1VQ5 - chains 0 and L of the 32 polymer chains in the assembly; structure by X-ray diffraction, 2.60 A resolution.

# Chain 0
Molecule: 23S ribosomal RNA
From: Haloarcula marismortui
Sequence (2922 nucleotides; row label = number of the first residue in the row):
     2 UUGGCUACUAUGCCAGCUGGUGGAUUGCUCGGCUCAGGCGCUGAUGAAGG
    52 ACGUGCCAAGCUGCGAUAAGCCAUGGGGAGCCGCACGGAGGCGAAGAACC
   102 AUGGAUUUCCGAAUGAGAAUCUCUCUAACAAUUGCUUCGCGCAAUGAGGA
   152 ACCCCGAGAACUGAAACAUCUCAGUAUCGGGAGGAACAGAAAACGCAAUG
   202 UGAUGUCGUUAGUAACCGCGAGUGAACGCGAUACAGCCCAAACCGAAGCC
   252 CUCACGGGCAAUGUGGUGUCAGGGCUACCUCUCAUCAGCCGACCGUCUCG
   302 ACGAAGUCUCUUGGAACAGAGCGUGAUACAGGGUGACAACCCCGUACUCG
   352 AGACCAGUACGACGUGCGGUAGUGCCAGAGUAGCGGGGGUUGGAUAUCCC
   402 UCGCGAAUAACGCAGGCAUCGACUGCGAAGGCUAAACACAACCUGAGACC
   452 GAUAGUGAACAAGUAGUGUGAACGAACGCUGCAAAGUACCCUCAGAAGGG
   502 AGGCGAAAUAGAGCAUGAAAUCAGUUGGCGAUCGAGCGACAGGGCAUACA
   552 AGGUCCCUCGACGAAUGACCGACGCGCGAGCGUCCAGUAAGACUCACGGG
   602 AAGCCGAUGUUCUGUCGUACGUUUUGAAAAACGAGCCAGGGAGUGUGUCU
   652 GCAUGGCAAGUCUAACCGGAGUAUCCGGGGAGGCACAGGGAAACCGACAU
   702 GGCCGCAGGGCUUUGCCCGAGGGCCGCCGUCUUCAAGGGCGGGGAGCCAU
   752 GUGGACACGACCCGAAUCCGGACGAUCUACGCAUGGACAAGAUGAAGCGU
   802 GCCGAAAGGCACGUGGAAGUCUGUUAGAGUUGGUGUCCUACAAUACCCUC
   852 UCGUGAUCUAUGUGUAGGGGUGAAAGGCCCAUCGAGUCCGGCAACAGCUG
   902 GUUCCAAUCGAAACAUGUCGAAGCAUGACCUCCGCCGAGGUAGUCUGUGA
   952 GGUAGAGCGACCGAUUGGUGUGUCCGCCUCCGAGAGGAGUCGGCACACCU
  1002 GUCAAACUCCAAACUUACAGACGCCGUUUGACGCGGGGAUUCCGGUGCGC
  1052 GGGGUAAGCCUGUGUACCAGGAGGGGAACAACCCAGAGAUAGGUUAAGGU
  1102 CCCCAAGUGUGGAUUAAGUGUAAUCCUCUGAAGGUGGUCUCGAGCCCUAG
  1152 ACAGCCGGGAGGUGAGCUUAGAAGCAGCUACCCUCUAAGAAAAGCGUAAC
  1202 AGCUUACCGGCCGAGGUUUGAGGCGCCCAAAAUGAUCGGGACUCAAAUCC
  1252 ACCACCGAGACCUGUCCGUACCACUCAUACUGGUAAUCGAGUAGAUUGGC
  1302 GCUCUAAUUGGAUGGAAGUAGGGGUGAAAACUCCUAUGGACCGAUUAGUG
  1352 ACGAAAAUCCUGGCCAUAGUAGCAGCGAUAGUCGGGUGAGAACCCCGACG
  1402 GCCUAAUGGAUAAGGGUUCCUCAGCACUGCUGAUCAGCUGAGGGUUAGCC
  1452 GGUCCUAAGUCAUACCGCAACUCGACUAUGACGAAAUGGGAAACGGGUUA
  1502 AUAUUCCCGUGCCACUAUGCAGUGAAAGUUGACGCCCUGGGGUCGAUCAC
  1552 GCUGGGCAUUCGCCCAGUCGAACCGUCCAACUCCGUGGAAGCCGUAAUGG
  1602 CAGGAAGCGGACGAACGGCGGCAUAGGGAAACGUGAUUCAACCUGGGGCC
  1652 CAUGAAAAGACGAGCAUAGUGUCCGUACCGAGAACCGACACAGGUGUCCA
  1702 UGGCGGCGAAAGCCAAGGCCUGUCGGGAGCAACCAACGUUAGGGAAUUCG
  1752 GCAAGUUAGUCCCGUACCUUCGGAAGAAGGGAUGCCUGCUCCGGAACGGA
  1802 GCAGGUCGCAGUGACUCGGAAGCUCGGACUGUCUAGUAACAACAUAGGUG
  1852 ACCGCAAAUCCGCAAGGACUCGUACGGUCACUGAAUCCUGCCCAGUGCAG
  1902 GUAUCUGAACACCUCGUACAAGAGGACGAAGGACCUGUCAACGGCGGGGG
  1952 UAACUAUGACCCUCUUAAGGUAGCGUAGUACCUUGCCGCAUCAGUAGCGG
  2002 CUUGCAUGAAUGGAUUAACCAGAGCUUCACUGUCCCAACGUUGGGCCCGG
  2052 UGAACUGUACAUUCCAGUGCGGAGUCUGGAGACACCCAGGGGGAAGCGAA
  2102 GACCCUAUGGAGCUUUACUGCAGGCUGUCGCUGAGACGUGGUCGCCGAUG
  2152 UGCAGCAUAGGUAGGAGACACUACACAGGUACCCGCGCUAGCGGGCCACC
  2202 GAGUCAACAGUGAAAUACUACCCGUCGGUGACUGCGACUCUCACUCCGGG
  2252 AGGAGGACACCGAUAGCCGGGCAGUUUGACUGGGGCGGUACGCGCUCGAA
  2302 AAGAUAUCGAGCGCGCCCUAUGGCUAUCUCAGCCGGGACAGAGACCCGGC
  2352 GAAGAGUGCAAGAGCAAAAGAUAGCUUGACAGUGUUCUUCCCAACGAGGA
  2402 ACGCUGACGCGAAAGCGUGGUCUAGCGAACCAAUUAGCCUGCUUGAUGCG
  2452 GGCAAUUGAUGACAGAAAAGCUACCCUAGGGAUAACAGAGUCGUCACUCG
  2502 CAAGAGCACAUAUCGACCGAGUGGCUUGCUACCUCGAUGUCGGUUCCCUC
  2552 CAUCCUGCCCGUGCAGAAGCGGGCAAGGGUGAGGUUGUUCGCCUAUUAAA
  2602 GGAGGUCGUGAGCUGGGUUUAGACCGUCGUGAGACAGGUCGGCUGCUAUC
  2652 UACUGGGUGUGUAAUGGUGUCUGACAAGAACGACCGUAUAGUACGAGAGG
  2702 AACUACGGUUGGUGGCCACUGGUGUACCGGUUGUUCGAGAGAGCACGUGC
  2752 CGGGUAGCCACGCCACACGGGGUAAGAGCUGAACGCAUCUAAGCUCGAAA
  2802 CCCACUUGGAAAAGAGACACCGCCGAGGUCCCGCGUACAAGACGCGGUCG
  2852 AUAGACUCGGGGUGUGCGCGUCGAGGUAACGAGACGUUAAGCCCACGAGC
  2902 ACUAACAGACCAAAGCCAUCAU
Unresolved in the structure: 2-9, 126-127, 715, 971-998, 1560, 1952-1963, 2137-2236, 2339-2343, 2665-2666, 2915-2923
Sequence notes: modified residue (628, 2587-2588, 2619, 2621)
Modified positions: 1MA (6-hydro-1-methyladenosine-5'-monophosphate) at position 628, OMU (o2'-methyluridine 5'-monophosphate) at position 2587, OMG (o2'-methylguanosine-5'-monophosphate) at position 2588, UR3 (3-methyluridine-5'-monophoshate) at position 2619, PSU (pseudouridine-5'-monophosphate) at position 2621
Ion coordination: Mg2+ site 1 near G28 (its only coordinating residue here); Na+ site 1: C40, G41, C443; Na+ site 2: G56, A59, G61; Na+ site 3: G66, U108; Mg2+ site 2 near U115 (its only coordinating residue here); Na+ site 4 near C130 (its only coordinating residue here); Na+ site 5: C141, G142; Mg2+ site 3: C162, U2276; K+ site 1 near U163 (its only coordinating residue here); Mg2+ site 4: A165, A167, C168; Na+ site 6: A165, A166, A167; Mg2+ site 5 near A166 (its only coordinating residue here); 60 more Na+ sites not listed; 82 more Mg2+ sites not listed; 2 more K+ sites not listed

# Chain L
Name: 50S ribosomal protein L15P
From: Haloarcula marismortui
UniProtKB: P12737 (RL15_HALMA); residues 0-164 here = UniProt positions 0-164
Amino-acid sequence (165 residues; row label = number of the first residue in the row; numbering starts at 0):
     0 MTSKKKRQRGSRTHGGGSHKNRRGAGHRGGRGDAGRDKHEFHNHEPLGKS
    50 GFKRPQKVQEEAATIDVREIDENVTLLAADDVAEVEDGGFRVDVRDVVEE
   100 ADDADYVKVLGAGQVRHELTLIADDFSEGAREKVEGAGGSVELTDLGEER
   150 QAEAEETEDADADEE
Unresolved in the structure: 0, 84-88, 151-164
Ion coordination: Na+ site 1: Gly-14 (shared with A1040(0), A1296(0) of chain 0); Na+ site 2: Gly-29, Ala-33, Glu-39; Na+ site 3: Asp-36 (shared with G2466(0) of chain 0)

# Interface between chain 0 and chain L
Contacting residue pairs (173):
  G164(0) / Arg-30(L)  phosphate contact
  A165(0) / Gly-29(L)  phosphate contact
  A165(0) / Arg-30(L)  hydrogen bond to the phosphate
  A165(0) / Ala-33(L)  phosphate contact
  A166(0) / Ala-24(L)  base contact
  A166(0) / Gly-25(L)  base contact
  A166(0) / Gly-28(L)  base contact
  A166(0) / Gly-29(L)  hydrogen bond to the base
  A166(0) / Ala-33(L)  phosphate contact
  A166(0) / Gly-34(L)  hydrogen bond to the phosphate
  A166(0) / His-38(L)  base contact
  G196(0) / Lys-56(L)  hydrogen bond to the sugar
  C197(0) / Lys-56(L)  phosphate contact
  U214(0) / Gln-55(L)  sugar contact
  A215(0) / Lys-52(L)  salt bridge to the phosphate
  A215(0) / Gln-55(L)  sugar contact
  A216(0) / Lys-52(L)  salt bridge to the phosphate
  C220(0) / Lys-48(L)  sugar contact
  G221(0) / Arg-35(L)  hydrogen bond to the phosphate
  G221(0) / Leu-46(L)  phosphate contact
  G221(0) / Gly-47(L)  hydrogen bond to the phosphate
  A222(0) / Asp-32(L)  phosphate contact
  A222(0) / Arg-35(L)  salt bridge to the phosphate
  G223(0) / Gly-31(L)  phosphate contact
  G223(0) / Asp-32(L)  hydrogen bond to the phosphate
  A226(0) / Gln-55(L)  base contact
  G416(0) / Lys-56(L)  phosphate contact
  G417(0) / Lys-56(L)  salt bridge to the phosphate
  U623(0) / Arg-11(L)  hydrogen bond to the phosphate
  U624(0) / Arg-11(L)  salt bridge to the phosphate
  U624(0) / His-18(L)  salt bridge to the phosphate
  U624(0) / Lys-19(L)  hydrogen bond to the phosphate
  U625(0) / Lys-19(L)  salt bridge to the phosphate
  G644(0) / Lys-4(L)  sugar contact
  G644(0) / Arg-8(L)  salt bridge to the phosphate
  G644(0) / His-13(L)  hydrogen bond to the base
  G644(0) / Arg-21(L)  hydrogen bond to the base
  U645(0) / Lys-4(L)  phosphate contact
  C687(0) / Glu-99(L)  base contact
  A688(0) / Asp-65(L)  hydrogen bond to the base
  A688(0) / Arg-67(L)  salt bridge to the phosphate
  A688(0) / Leu-109(L)  base contact
  A688(0) / Ala-111(L)  base contact
  A692(0) / Gly-50(L)  sugar contact
  A692(0) / Phe-51(L)  hydrogen bond to the sugar
  A693(0) / Phe-51(L)  sugar contact
  A693(0) / Arg-53(L)  phosphate contact
  A694(0) / Arg-53(L)  salt bridge to the phosphate
  G697(0) / Thr-63(L)  base contact
  G697(0) / Lys-107(L)  salt bridge to the phosphate
  G697(0) / Leu-109(L)  base contact
  G697(0) / Ser-126(L)  phosphate contact
  G697(0) / Glu-127(L)  hydrogen bond to the phosphate
  A698(0) / Leu-109(L)  phosphate contact
  A698(0) / Gly-110(L)  hydrogen bond to the phosphate
  A698(0) / Ala-111(L)  sugar contact
  A698(0) / Ser-126(L)  hydrogen bond to the phosphate
  A698(0) / Gly-128(L)  phosphate contact
  C699(0) / Gly-110(L)  phosphate contact
  C699(0) / Ala-111(L)  phosphate contact
  C699(0) / Gly-112(L)  hydrogen bond to the phosphate
  C699(0) / Lys-132(L)  salt bridge to the phosphate
  A700(0) / Arg-67(L)  base contact
  A700(0) / Asp-70(L)  hydrogen bond to the base
  A700(0) / Glu-71(L)  base contact
  A700(0) / Gly-112(L)  phosphate contact
  A700(0) / Gln-113(L)  hydrogen bond to the base
  A700(0) / Val-114(L)  base contact
  A700(0) / Arg-115(L)  base contact
  U701(0) / Gln-113(L)  hydrogen bond to the phosphate
  U701(0) / Arg-115(L)  salt bridge to the phosphate
  G745(0) / Arg-67(L)  base contact
  G745(0) / Glu-71(L)  hydrogen bond to the base
  G754(0) / Lys-3(L)  phosphate contact
  G754(0) / Lys-4(L)  salt bridge to the phosphate
  G755(0) / Lys-3(L)  salt bridge to the phosphate
  C757(0) / Arg-27(L)  phosphate contact
  C757(0) / Gly-31(L)  hydrogen bond to the phosphate
  A758(0) / Arg-27(L)  salt bridge to the phosphate
  A758(0) / Arg-30(L)  phosphate contact
  A758(0) / Gly-31(L)  hydrogen bond to the phosphate
  C759(0) / Arg-30(L)  salt bridge to the phosphate
  A761(0) / Arg-30(L)  salt bridge to the phosphate
  C762(0) / Arg-21(L)  hydrogen bond to the base
  C896(0) / Arg-30(L)  hydrogen bond to the phosphate
  A897(0) / Gly-23(L)  phosphate contact
  A897(0) / Ala-24(L)  hydrogen bond to the phosphate
  A897(0) / Arg-30(L)  salt bridge to the phosphate
  G898(0) / Arg-22(L)  phosphate contact
  G898(0) / Gly-23(L)  hydrogen bond to the phosphate
  G898(0) / Ala-24(L)  hydrogen bond to the phosphate
  G898(0) / Gly-25(L)  hydrogen bond to the phosphate
  G898(0) / His-26(L)  phosphate contact
  C899(0) / Arg-22(L)  salt bridge to the phosphate
  U900(0) / Lys-19(L)  salt bridge to the phosphate
  U900(0) / Arg-22(L)  salt bridge to the phosphate
  G901(0) / His-18(L)  salt bridge to the phosphate
  G901(0) / Lys-19(L)  phosphate contact
  G902(0) / Arg-11(L)  salt bridge to the phosphate
  G902(0) / His-18(L)  salt bridge to the phosphate
  U903(0) / Arg-11(L)  salt bridge to the phosphate
  U903(0) / Thr-12(L)  base contact
  U903(0) / His-18(L)  base contact
  U904(0) / Gln-7(L)  phosphate contact
  U904(0) / Arg-8(L)  hydrogen bond to the base
  U904(0) / Gly-9(L)  hydrogen bond to the phosphate
  U904(0) / Ser-10(L)  hydrogen bond to the phosphate
  U904(0) / Arg-11(L)  hydrogen bond to the phosphate
  C905(0) / Lys-5(L)  hydrogen bond to the base
  C905(0) / Arg-6(L)  base contact
  C905(0) / Arg-8(L)  sugar contact
  C906(0) / Arg-6(L)  base contact
  A907(0) / Arg-6(L)  base contact
  G918(0) / His-38(L)  hydrogen bond to the base
  U919(0) / Lys-37(L)  hydrogen bond to the phosphate
  U919(0) / His-38(L)  sugar contact
  C920(0) / Lys-37(L)  salt bridge to the phosphate
  G924(0) / Gly-25(L)  hydrogen bond to the sugar
  G924(0) / His-38(L)  base contact
  C925(0) / Gly-25(L)  phosphate contact
  C925(0) / His-26(L)  salt bridge to the phosphate
  C925(0) / Gly-28(L)  sugar contact
  C925(0) / His-38(L)  sugar contact
  C925(0) / Glu-39(L)  hydrogen bond to the sugar
  A926(0) / His-38(L)  sugar contact
  A926(0) / Glu-39(L)  sugar contact
  A926(0) / His-41(L)  hydrogen bond to the base
  U927(0) / His-41(L)  hydrogen bond to the sugar
  U927(0) / Asn-42(L)  sugar contact
  U1041(0) / Gly-14(L)  sugar contact
  U1041(0) / Gly-15(L)  sugar contact
  U1041(0) / Gly-16(L)  phosphate contact
  U1042(0) / Ser-17(L)  hydrogen bond to the phosphate
  U1042(0) / Asn-20(L)  hydrogen bond to the phosphate
  A1294(0) / Gly-16(L)  phosphate contact
  G1295(0) / Thr-12(L)  hydrogen bond to the phosphate
  G1295(0) / Gly-14(L)  hydrogen bond to the phosphate
  G1295(0) / Gly-15(L)  hydrogen bond to the phosphate
  G1295(0) / Gly-16(L)  hydrogen bond to the phosphate
  A1296(0) / Lys-3(L)  salt bridge to the phosphate
  U1297(0) / Lys-3(L)  salt bridge to the phosphate
  U1298(0) / Arg-6(L)  hydrogen bond to the base
  G1299(0) / Arg-6(L)  hydrogen bond to the base
  G1300(0) / Thr-1(L)  hydrogen bond to the base
  C1301(0) / Lys-5(L)  base contact
  G1302(0) / Lys-5(L)  hydrogen bond to the base
  C1353(0) / Lys-5(L)  hydrogen bond to the base
  G1354(0) / Lys-5(L)  hydrogen bond to the base
  G1354(0) / Arg-8(L)  salt bridge to the phosphate
  C2396(0) / Phe-40(L)  sugar contact
  A2430(0) / Leu-46(L)  sugar contact
  A2430(0) / Gly-47(L)  hydrogen bond to the sugar
  C2431(0) / Gly-47(L)  phosphate contact
  C2431(0) / Lys-48(L)  hydrogen bond to the phosphate
  C2432(0) / Lys-48(L)  salt bridge to the phosphate
  U2441(0) / Phe-51(L)  sugar contact
  U2441(0) / Arg-53(L)  hydrogen bond to the phosphate
  G2442(0) / Arg-53(L)  salt bridge to the phosphate
  G2442(0) / Pro-54(L)  sugar contact
  G2442(0) / Val-57(L)  phosphate contact
  C2443(0) / Pro-54(L)  base contact
  C2443(0) / Lys-56(L)  hydrogen bond to the phosphate
  C2443(0) / Val-57(L)  sugar contact
  U2444(0) / Lys-56(L)  salt bridge to the phosphate
  G2452(0) / Phe-51(L)  base contact
  G2453(0) / Gly-50(L)  hydrogen bond to the phosphate
  G2453(0) / Phe-51(L)  sugar contact
  C2454(0) / Ser-49(L)  phosphate contact
  C2454(0) / Gly-50(L)  hydrogen bond to the phosphate
  A2465(0) / Phe-40(L)  base contact
  G2466(0) / Asp-36(L)  phosphate contact
  G2466(0) / Lys-37(L)  salt bridge to the phosphate
  A2467(0) / Lys-37(L)  salt bridge to the phosphate
Also at the interface, not in a pair above, chain 0 (91 interface residues in all): A227, C696, U753, G1039, A1040, C2440, A2483
Also at the interface, not in a pair above, chain L (74 interface residues in all): Ser-2, Phe-125, Arg-149

# Summary
91 residues of chain 0 face 74 of chain L across their interface, with 58 hydrogen bonds and 36 salt bridges.
Polar contacts include A166(0)/Gly-29(L), G644(0)/His-13(L) and G644(0)/Arg-21(L). The Na+ site 1 is built by
C40(0), G41(0) and C443(0).
Chain 0 is 23S ribosomal RNA and chain L is 50S ribosomal protein L15P, both from Haloarcula marismortui; the
structure, The structure of the transition state analogue "RAA" bound to the large ribosomal subunit of
haloarcula ..., was determined by X-ray diffraction (same publication as 1VQ4, 1VQ8, 1VQ9, 1VQK, 1VQL, 1VQM,
1VQO and 1VQP).
